9F75 - chains B and S of the 7 polymer chains in the assembly; structure by electron microscopy, 3.00 A resolution.

Chain B:
Name: Large T antigen
From: Betapolyomavirus macacae
Notes: EC 3.6.4.-
Reference sequence: P03070 (LT_SV40); residue numbers follow UniProt; this construct covers 266-627
Amino-acid sequence (362 residues; row label = number of the first residue in the row):
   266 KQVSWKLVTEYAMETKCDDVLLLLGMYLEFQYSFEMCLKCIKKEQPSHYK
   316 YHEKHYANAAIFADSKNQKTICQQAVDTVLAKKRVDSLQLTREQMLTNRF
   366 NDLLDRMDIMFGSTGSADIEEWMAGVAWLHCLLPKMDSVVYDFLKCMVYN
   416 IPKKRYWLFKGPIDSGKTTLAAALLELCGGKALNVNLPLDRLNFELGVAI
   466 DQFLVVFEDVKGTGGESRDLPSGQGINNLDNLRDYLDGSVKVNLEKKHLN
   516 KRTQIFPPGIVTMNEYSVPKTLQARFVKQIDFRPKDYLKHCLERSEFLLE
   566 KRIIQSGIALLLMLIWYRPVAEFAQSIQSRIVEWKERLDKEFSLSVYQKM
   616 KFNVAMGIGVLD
Small-molecule neighbours:
  - ATP (adenosine-5'-triphosphate), molecule 1: Leu397, Pro427, Ile428, Asp429, Ser430, Gly431, Lys432, Thr433, Thr434, Asp474, Asn529, Arg548, Pro549, Lys550, Leu553, Lys554, Leu557, Leu564
  - ATP, molecule 2: Lys418, Asp502, Arg540
Swiss-Prot annotation at these positions:
  - binding site (Zn(2+)): Cys302, Cys305, His313, His317
  - binding site (ATP): Gly426 to Thr433
Reported in the primary citation:
  - conformationally variable residues: Arg498

Chain S:
Molecule: Chains: S
Sequence (8 nucleotides; each row starts with the number of its first residue):
     1 TTTTTTTT

Chain B / chain S interface:
Contacting residue pairs (6; chain B residue first):
  Phe459(B) - DT3(S)  phosphate contact
  Lys511(B) - DT3(S)  phosphate contact
  Lys512(B) - DT3(S)  phosphate contact
  Lys512(B) - DT4(S)  salt bridge to the phosphate
  His513(B) - DT2(S)  hydrogen bond to the base
  His513(B) - DT3(S)  hydrogen bond to the phosphate
Also at the interface, not in a pair above, chain S (4 interface residues in all): DT1

Summary:
The chain B/chain S interface involves 4 residues from each chain; the contacts include 2 hydrogen bonds and 1
salt bridge. Polar pairs include His513(B)-DT2(S), His513(B)-DT3(S) and Lys512(B)-DT4(S). Ligands of chain B:
ATP. Curated annotation (UniProt) lists 4 Zn2+-binding residues and 8 ATP-binding residues on chain B. The
paper reports conformational variability at Arg498(B).
Chain B is Large T antigen (Betapolyomavirus macacae) and chain S is Chains: S; the structure, Active SV40
LTAg complex with DNA (3D variability component_000, frame_019), was determined by electron microscopy,
deposited together with 9EVH, 9EVP, 9F3T, 9F3U, 9F5I, 9F73 and 14 further entries.
